Entry 8OYT (electron microscopy, 3.80 A resolution); this record covers chains B and G of the 6 polymer chains in the assembly.

# Chain B
Protein: Spike glycoprotein, Fibritin
From: Severe acute respiratory syndrome coronavirus 2
Reference sequence: chimeric construct of P0DTC2, P10104: residues 1-1205 from P0DTC2 (SPIKE_SARS2) positions 1-1210 (offset varies); residues 1208-1234 from P10104 positions 458-484 (UniProt number = residue number - 750)
Sequence (1259 residues; each row starts with the number of its first residue; a row labelled like 68A-68B holds insertion residues (68A, then the next letters in order)):
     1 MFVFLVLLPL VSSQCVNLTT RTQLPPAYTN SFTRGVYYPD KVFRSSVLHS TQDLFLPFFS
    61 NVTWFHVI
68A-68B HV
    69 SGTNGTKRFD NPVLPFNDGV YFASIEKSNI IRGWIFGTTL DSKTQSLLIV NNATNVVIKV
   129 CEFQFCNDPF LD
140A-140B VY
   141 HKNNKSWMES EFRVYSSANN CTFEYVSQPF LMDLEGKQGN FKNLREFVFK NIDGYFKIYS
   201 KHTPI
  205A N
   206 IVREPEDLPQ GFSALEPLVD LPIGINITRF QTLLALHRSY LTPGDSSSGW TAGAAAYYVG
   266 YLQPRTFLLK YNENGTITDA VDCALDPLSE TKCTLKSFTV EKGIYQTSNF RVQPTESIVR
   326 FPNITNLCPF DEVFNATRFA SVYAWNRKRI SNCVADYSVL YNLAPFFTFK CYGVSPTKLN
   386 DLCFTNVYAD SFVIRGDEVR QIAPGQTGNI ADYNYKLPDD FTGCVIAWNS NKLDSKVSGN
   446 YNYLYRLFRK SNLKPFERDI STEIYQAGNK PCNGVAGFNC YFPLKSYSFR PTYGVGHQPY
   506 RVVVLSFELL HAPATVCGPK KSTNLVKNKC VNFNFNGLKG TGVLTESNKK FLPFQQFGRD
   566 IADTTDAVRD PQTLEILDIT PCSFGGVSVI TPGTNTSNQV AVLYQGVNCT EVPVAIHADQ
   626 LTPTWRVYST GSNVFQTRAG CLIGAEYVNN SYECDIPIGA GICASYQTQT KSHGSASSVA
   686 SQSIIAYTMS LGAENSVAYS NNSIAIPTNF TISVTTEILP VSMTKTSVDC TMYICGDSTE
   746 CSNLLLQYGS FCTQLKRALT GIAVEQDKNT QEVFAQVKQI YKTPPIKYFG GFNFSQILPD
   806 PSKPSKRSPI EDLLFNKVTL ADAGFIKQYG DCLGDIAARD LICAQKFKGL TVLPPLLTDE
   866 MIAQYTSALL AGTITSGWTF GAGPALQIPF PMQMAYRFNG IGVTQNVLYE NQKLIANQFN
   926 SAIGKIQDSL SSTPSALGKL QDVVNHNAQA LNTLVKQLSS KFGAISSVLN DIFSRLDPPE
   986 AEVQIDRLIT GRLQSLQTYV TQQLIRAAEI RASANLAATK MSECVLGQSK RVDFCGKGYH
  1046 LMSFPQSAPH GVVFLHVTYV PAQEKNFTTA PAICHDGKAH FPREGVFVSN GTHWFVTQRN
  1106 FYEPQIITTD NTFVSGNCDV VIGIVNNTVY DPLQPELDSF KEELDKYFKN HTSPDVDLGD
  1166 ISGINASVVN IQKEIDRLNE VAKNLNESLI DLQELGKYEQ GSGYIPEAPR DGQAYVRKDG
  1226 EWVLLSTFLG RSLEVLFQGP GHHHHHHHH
Not modelled in the structure: 1-18, 68A-68B, 140A-140B, 205A, 246-252, 442-443, 674-685, 839-844, 1145-1254
Sequence notes: variant Val-67 (Ala in P0DTC2), Ile-93 (Thr95 in P0DTC2), Asp-140 (Gly142 in P0DTC2), Ile-206 (Leu212 in P0DTC2), Asp-336 (Gly339 in P0DTC2), Leu-368 (Ser371 in P0DTC2), Pro-370 (Ser373 in P0DTC2), Phe-372 (Ser375 in P0DTC2), Asn-414 (Lys417 in P0DTC2), Lys-437 (Asn440 in P0DTC2), Ser-443 (Gly446 in P0DTC2), Asn-474 (Ser477 in P0DTC2), Lys-475 (Thr478 in P0DTC2), Ala-481 (Glu484 in P0DTC2), Ser-493 (Gly496 in P0DTC2), Arg-495 (Gln498 in P0DTC2), Tyr-498 (Asn501 in P0DTC2), His-502 (Tyr505 in P0DTC2), Lys-544 (Thr547 in P0DTC2), Gly-611 (Asp614 in P0DTC2), Tyr-652 (His655 in P0DTC2), Lys-676 (Asn679 in P0DTC2), His-678 (Pro681 in P0DTC2), Lys-761 (Asn764 in P0DTC2), Tyr-793 (Asp796 in P0DTC2), Lys-853 (Asn856 in P0DTC2), Lys-966 (Asn969 in P0DTC2), Phe-978 (Leu981 in P0DTC2); insertion (209-211); conflict Lys-490 (Gln493 in P0DTC2), Pro-814 (Phe817 in P0DTC2); engineered mutation Gly-679 (Arg682 in P0DTC2), Ser-680 (Arg683 in P0DTC2), Ser-682 (Arg685 in P0DTC2), Pro-889 (Ala892 in P0DTC2), Pro-896 (Ala899 in P0DTC2), Pro-939 (Ala942 in P0DTC2), His-951 (Gln954 in P0DTC2), Pro-983 (Lys986 in P0DTC2), Pro-984 (Val987 in P0DTC2), Leu-1229 (Phe479 in P10104); linker (1206-1207); expression tag (1235-1254)
Disulfides: Cys-129/Cys-161, Cys-288/Cys-298, Cys-333/Cys-358, Cys-376/Cys-429, Cys-388/Cys-522, Cys-477/Cys-485, Cys-535/Cys-587, Cys-614/Cys-646, Cys-659/Cys-668, Cys-735/Cys-757, Cys-740/Cys-746, Cys-837/Cys-848, Cys-1029/Cys-1040, Cys-1079/Cys-1123
Glycans and other covalent adducts: N-acetylglucosamine (NAG) linked to Asn-279, Asn-706, Asn-714, Asn-798, Asn-1071, Asn-1095, Asn-1131
Swiss-Prot annotation at these positions:
  - glycosylation: Asn-17 (N-linked (GlcNAc...) (complex) asparagine), Asn-61 (N-linked (GlcNAc...) (hybrid) asparagine), Asn-72 (N-linked (GlcNAc...) (complex) asparagine), Asn-120 (N-linked (GlcNAc...) (hybrid) asparagine), Asn-277 (N-linked (GlcNAc...) (complex) asparagine), Thr-673 (O-linked (GlcNAc...) threonine), Asn-1189 (N-linked (GlcNAc...) (complex) asparagine)

# Chain G
Protein: H6 nanobody
From: Lama glama
Notes: antibody fragment or engineered binder
Sequence (133 residues; row label = number of the first residue in the row):
     2 QVQLVESGGG LVQPGGSLTL SCVASESSLA PYRVAWFRQA PGKEREGVSC ISRDAHPTST
    62 YYTASVKGRF TMSRDNAKNT VYLQMNSLKP SDTAVYYCAT DLGGYCSDSN YPRAWWGQGT
   122 QVTVSSKHHH HHH
Not modelled in the structure: 128-134
Disulfides: Cys-23/Cys-99, Cys-51/Cys-107

# Interface between chain B and chain G
Contacting residue pairs (9; chain B residue first):
  Thr-412(B) / Tyr-106(G)
  Asn-414(B) / Tyr-62(G)
  Asp-417(B) / Tyr-106(G)
  Tyr-418(B) / Ser-108(G)  hydrogen bond
  Tyr-418(B) / Asn-111(G)
  Leu-452(B) / Asn-111(G)
  Tyr-470(B) / Arg-34(G)
  Tyr-470(B) / Asp-102(G)  hydrogen bond
  Ala-472(B) / Arg-114(G)
Also at the interface, not in a pair above, chain B (12 interface residues in all): Gly-410, Phe-453, Lys-455, Asn-457, Phe-483
Also at the interface, not in a pair above, chain G (11 interface residues in all): Glu-45, Arg-54, Leu-103, Ala-115

# Summary
The interface between chain B and chain G involves 12 residues on one side and 11 on the other; the contacts
include 2 hydrogen bonds. Polar contacts include Tyr-418(B)/Ser-108(G) and Tyr-470(B)/Asp-102(G). Covalently
linked N-acetylglucosamine: at Asn-279(B), Asn-706(B), Asn-714(B), Asn-798(B), Asn-1071(B) and Asn-1095(B) and
1 more.
Here chain B is Spike glycoprotein, Fibritin (Severe acute respiratory syndrome coronavirus 2) and chain G is
H6 nanobody (Lama glama). Entry 8OYT (Stabilised BA.1 SARS-CoV-2 spike with H6 nanobodies in '3 up' RBD
conformation) was determined by electron microscopy together with 8OYU, 8OWT, 8OWV and 8OWW from the same
study.
